2HCJ - chains A and B; structure by X-ray diffraction, 2.12 A resolution.

Chain A:
Molecule: Protein chain elongation factor EF-Tu
Organism: Escherichia coli
Notes: fragment: EF-Tu fragment, residues 8-44
UniProtKB: P0A6N1 (EFTU_ECOLI); numbering as in UniProt (aligned over 8-44)
Sequence (37 residues; row label = number of the first residue in the row):
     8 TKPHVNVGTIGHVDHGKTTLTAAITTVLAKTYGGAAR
Unresolved in the structure: 41-44
Metal / ion sites: Mg2+: T25 (together with GDP, tetracycline)
Small-molecule neighbours: GDP (guanosine-5'-diphosphate): H19, V20, D21, H22, G23, K24, T25, T26

Chain B:
Molecule: Protein chain elongation factor EF-Tu
Organism: Escherichia coli
Notes: fragment: EF-Tu fragment, residues 59-393
UniProtKB: P0A6N1 (EFTU_ECOLI); residue numbers follow UniProt; this construct covers 59-393
Sequence (335 residues; each row starts with the number of its first residue):
    59 GITINTSHVEYDTPTRHYAHVDCPGHADYVKNMITGAAQMDGAILVVAAT
   109 DGPMPQTREHILLGRQVGVPYIIVFLNKCDMVDDEELLELVEMEVRELLS
   159 QYDFPGDDTPIVRGSALKALEGDAEWEAKILELAGFLDSYIPEPERAIDK
   209 PFLLPIEDVFSISGRGTVVTGRVERGIIKVGEEVEIVGIKETQKSTCTGV
   259 EMFRKLLDEGRAGENVGVLLRGIKREEIERGQVLAKPGTIKPHTKFESEV
   309 YILSKDEGGRHTPFFKGYRPQFYFRTTDVTGTIELPEGVEMVMPGDNIKM
   359 VVTLIHPIAMDDGLRFAIREGGRTVGAGVVAKVLG
Modified positions: C81 (s-hydroxycysteine; CSO)
Construct notes: modified residue (81); variant G393 (Ser in P0A6N1)
Metal / ion sites: Na+ site 1: T108, D109; Na+ site 2 near D196 (its only coordinating residue here); Na+ site 3 near E348 (its only coordinating residue here)
Small-molecule neighbours:
  - GDP (guanosine-5'-diphosphate): N135, K136, D138, M139, S173, A174, L175
  - tetracycline (TAC): T64, S65, D80, C81, P82

Chain A / chain B interface:
Residue-residue contacts (102):
  K9(A) with D70(B), salt bridge; T71(B), hydrogen bond (side chain-backbone); P72(B); T73(B); R74(B), hydrogen bond (side chain-backbone); H75(B)
  P10(A) with T73(B); R74(B); H75(B), hydrogen bond (backbone-backbone)
  H11(A) with H75(B); A77(B)
  V12(A) with R74(B); H75(B), hydrogen bond (backbone-backbone); Y76(B); A77(B), hydrogen bond (backbone-backbone); D99(B); P202(B)
  N13(A) with A77(B); Q97(B), hydrogen bond (side chain-backbone); M98(B); D99(B), hydrogen bond (backbone-backbone); G100(B), hydrogen bond (backbone-backbone)
  V14(A) with Y69(B); Y76(B), hydrophobic; A77(B), hydrogen bond (backbone-backbone); H78(B); V79(B), hydrogen bond (backbone-backbone); M98(B); G100(B)
  G15(A) with V79(B); M98(B); G100(B); A101(B); I102(B), hydrogen bond (backbone-backbone)
  T16(A) with H78(B); V79(B), hydrogen bond (backbone-backbone); D80(B), hydrogen bond; Y87(B), hydrogen bond (backbone-side chain); I102(B); V104(B)
  I17(A) with Y87(B), hydrophobic; A101(B), hydrophobic; I102(B), hydrogen bond (backbone-backbone); L103(B); V104(B), hydrogen bond (backbone-backbone); H118(B)
  G18(A) with L103(B); V104(B); H118(B), hydrogen bond (backbone-side chain)
  H19(A) with M112(B); P113(B); Q114(B), hydrogen bond (side chain-backbone); T115(B)
  V20(A) with Q114(B), hydrogen bond (backbone-side chain)
  D21(A) with K136(B), hydrogen bond (backbone-side chain)
  H22(A) with V104(B); V105(B); A106(B), hydrogen bond (side chain-backbone); D109(B), salt bridge; G110(B); M112(B); N135(B), hydrogen bond (backbone-side chain); K136(B)
  G23(A) with N135(B)
  K24(A) with D80(B); Y87(B); V104(B)
  T25(A) with D80(B), hydrogen bond
  T26(A) with A174(B); L175(B); L178(B)
  L27(A) with I102(B), hydrophobic; V104(B), hydrophobic; F133(B), hydrophobic; A174(B), hydrophobic; I188(B), hydrophobic
  T28(A) with V67(B); H78(B), hydrogen bond; D80(B)
  A29(A) with L178(B)
  A30(A) with A174(B); L178(B); I188(B)
  I31(A) with Y69(B); I102(B), hydrophobic; I188(B), hydrophobic; L191(B), hydrophobic
  T32(A) with V67(B); Y69(B)
  T33(A) with L178(B)
  V34(A) with E185(B); I188(B), hydrophobic; L189(B), hydrophobic
  L35(A) with Y69(B), hydrophobic; D70(B); L189(B), hydrophobic; A192(B), hydrophobic
  K37(A) with E185(B), salt bridge
  T38(A) with L189(B)
  Y39(A) with D70(B); P72(B), hydrophobic; L189(B), hydrophobic
Also at the interface, not in a pair above, chain B (49 interface residues in all): C81, M91, I130, A177, I199, E201

Summary:
The interface between chain A and chain B involves 30 residues on one side and 49 on the other, with 24
hydrogen bonds and 3 salt bridges. Among the polar pairs are K9(A)-D70(B), H22(A)-D109(B) and K37(A)-E185(B).
GDP is bound between chain A and chain B.
Here chain A is Protein chain elongation factor EF-Tu and chain B is Protein chain elongation factor EF-Tu,
both from Escherichia coli. Entry 2HCJ (Trypsin-modified Elongation Factor Tu in complex with tetracycline)
was determined by X-ray diffraction together with 2HDN from the same study.
